7BZT - chains B and E of the 5 polymer chains in the assembly; structure by electron microscopy, 3.00 A resolution.

Chain B:
Name: Capsid protein VP2
From: Coxsackievirus A10
UniProt: G0YPI2 (G0YPI2_9ENTO); residues 1-255 here correspond to UniProt positions 70-324 (UniProt number = residue number + 69)
Chain sequence (255 residues; row label = number of the first residue in the row):
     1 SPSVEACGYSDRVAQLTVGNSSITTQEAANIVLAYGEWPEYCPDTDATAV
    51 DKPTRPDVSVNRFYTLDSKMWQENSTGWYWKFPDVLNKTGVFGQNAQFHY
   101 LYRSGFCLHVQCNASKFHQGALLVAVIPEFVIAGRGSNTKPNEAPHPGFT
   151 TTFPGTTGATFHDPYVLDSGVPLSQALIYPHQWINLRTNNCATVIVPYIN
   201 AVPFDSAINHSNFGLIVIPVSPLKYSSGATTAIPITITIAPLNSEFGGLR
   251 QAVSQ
Disordered / not traced: 1-9

Chain E:
Name: KRM1
From: Homo sapiens
Chain sequence (375 residues; row label = number of the first residue in the row):
    21 APSPGLGPGPECFTANGADYRGTQNWTALQGGKPCLFWNETFQHPYNTLK
    71 YPNGEGGLGEHNYCRNPDGDVSPWCYVAEHEDGVYWKYCEIPACQMPGNL
   121 GCYKDHGNPPPLTGTSKTSNKLTIQTCISFCRSQRFKFAGMESGYACFCG
   171 NNPDYWKYGEAASTECNSVCFGDHTQPCGGDGRIILFDTLVGACGGNYSA
   221 MSSVVYSPDFPDTYATGRVCYWTIRVPGASHIHFSFPLFDIRDSADMVEL
   271 LDGYTHRVLARFHGRSRPPLSFNVSLDFVILYFFSDRINQAQGFAVLYQA
   321 VKEEGSENLYFQGGSLPQERPAVNQTVAEVITEQANLSVSAARSSKVLYV
   371 ITTSPSHPPQTVPGTHHHHHHHHHH
Disordered / not traced: 21-29, 323-395
Disulfide bonds: Cys32-Cys114, Cys55-Cys95, Cys84-Cys109, Cys122-Cys186, Cys147-Cys167, Cys151-Cys169, Cys190-Cys198
Covalently attached groups: N-acetylglucosamine (NAG) linked to Asn45, Asn59, Asn293

Interface between chain B and chain E:
Residue-residue contacts - 10 pairs, chain B then chain E:
  Thr139(B) with Tyr105(E), hydrogen bond
  Lys140(B) with Asp88(E), salt bridge; Asp90(E), salt bridge; Trp94(E); Trp106(E)
  Pro141(B) with Trp106(E)
  Asn142(B) with Asp88(E), hydrogen bond; Asp90(E), hydrogen bond
  Glu143(B) with Tyr66(E); Asp88(E)
Interface residues without a listed pair, chain B (6 interface residues in all): Asn138
Interface residues without a listed pair, chain E (8 interface residues in all): Pro65, Gly89
The authors on this interface:
  - residue pairs: Thr139(B)-Tyr105(E) (backbone contact), Lys140(B)-Asp88(E) (hydrogen bond), Lys140(B)-Trp106(E) (cation-pi contact), Asn142(B)-Asp90(E) (hydrogen bond), Trp94(E)-Lys140(B) (cation-pi contact)
  - interface residues, chain B: Asn138(B)

Overview:
6 residues of chain B and 8 residues of chain E are in contact; the contacts include 3 hydrogen bonds and 2
salt bridges. Among the polar pairs are Lys140(B)-Asp88(E), Lys140(B)-Asp90(E) and Thr139(B)-Tyr105(E). The
authors report a backbone contact between Thr139(B) and Tyr105(E); hydrogen bonds between Lys140(B) and
Asp88(E) and Asn142(B) and Asp90(E); cation-pi contacts between Lys140(B) and Trp106(E) and Trp94(E) and
Lys140(B). From the paper: the interface residue Asn138(B).
Here chain B is Capsid protein VP2 (Coxsackievirus A10) and chain E is KRM1 (Homo sapiens). Entry 7BZT
(Cryo-EM structure of mature Coxsackievirus A10 in complex with KRM1 at pH 7.4) was determined by electron
microscopy, deposited together with 7BZN, 7BZO, 7BZU, 7C4T, 7C4W, 7C4Y and 7C4Z.
